4AYP - chain A; structure by X-ray diffraction, 0.85 A resolution.

Chain A:
Name: Mannosyl-oligosaccharide 1,2-alpha-mannosidase
Source organism: Caulobacter sp
Notes: EC 3.2.1.113
Reference sequence: B0SWV2 (B0SWV2_CAUSK); numbering as in UniProt (aligned over 27-462)
Amino-acid sequence (447 residues; row label = number of the first residue in the row):
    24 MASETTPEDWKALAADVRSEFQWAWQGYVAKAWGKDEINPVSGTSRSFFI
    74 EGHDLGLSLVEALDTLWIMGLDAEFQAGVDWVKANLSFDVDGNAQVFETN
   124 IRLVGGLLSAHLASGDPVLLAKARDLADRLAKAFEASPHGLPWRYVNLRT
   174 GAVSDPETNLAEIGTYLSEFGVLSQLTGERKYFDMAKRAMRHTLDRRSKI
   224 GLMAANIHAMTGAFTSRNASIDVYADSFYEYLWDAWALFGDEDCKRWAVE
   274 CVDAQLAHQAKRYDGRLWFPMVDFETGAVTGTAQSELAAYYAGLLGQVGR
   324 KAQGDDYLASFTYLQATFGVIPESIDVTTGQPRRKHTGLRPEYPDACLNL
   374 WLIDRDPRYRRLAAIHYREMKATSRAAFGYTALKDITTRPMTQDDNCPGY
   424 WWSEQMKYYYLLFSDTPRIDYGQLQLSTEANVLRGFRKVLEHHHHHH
Disordered / not traced: 24-28, 463-470
Differences from the reference sequence: expression tag (24-26, 463-470)
Ion coordination: Na+: Glu84, Asp87, Ser426, Asn454; Ca2+ site 1 near Glu253 (its only coordinating residue here); Ca2+ site 2: Thr451 (together with alpha-D-mannopyranose)

Summary:
Glu84, Asp87, Ser426 and Asn454 form the Na+ site.
Chain A is Mannosyl-oligosaccharide 1,2-alpha-mannosidase (Caulobacter sp); the structure, Structure of The
GH47 processing alpha-1,2-mannosidase from Caulobacter strain K31 in complex with thiomannobioside, was
determined by X-ray diffraction, deposited together with 4AYO, 4AYQ and 4AYR.
